Entry 6LOO (X-ray diffraction, 1.99 A resolution); this record covers chains A and B.

Chain A (and B):
Molecule: Tetraprenyl-beta-curcumene synthase
Organism: Bacillus alcalophilus ATCC 27647
Notes: chain B of this document is another copy of the same molecule, construct and numbering; everything in this record applies to it too
UniProtKB: A0A094YZ24 (A0A094YZ24_BACAO); numbering as in UniProt (aligned over 1-351)
Chain sequence (354 residues; row label = number of the first residue in the row; numbers below 1 keep their minus sign (Gly-2 is residue -2)):
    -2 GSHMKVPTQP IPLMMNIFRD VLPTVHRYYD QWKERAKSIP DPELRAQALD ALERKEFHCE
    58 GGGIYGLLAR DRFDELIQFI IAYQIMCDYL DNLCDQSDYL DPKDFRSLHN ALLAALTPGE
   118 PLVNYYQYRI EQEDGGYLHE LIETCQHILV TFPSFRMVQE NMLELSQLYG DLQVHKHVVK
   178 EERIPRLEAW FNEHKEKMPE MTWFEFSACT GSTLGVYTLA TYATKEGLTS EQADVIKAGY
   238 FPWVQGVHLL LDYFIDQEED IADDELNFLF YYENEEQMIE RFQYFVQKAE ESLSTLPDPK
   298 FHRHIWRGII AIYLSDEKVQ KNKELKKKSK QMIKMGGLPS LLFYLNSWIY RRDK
Not modelled in the structure: -2 to 1, 349-351
Construct notes: expression tag (-2 to 0)
Small-molecule neighbours: ELR / ELU: Arg51, Lys52, Phe54, His55, Gly58, Gly59, Ile61, Tyr62, Gln81, Asp85, Asp88, Asn89, Asp92, Tyr166, Gly208, Ser209, Thr210, Leu211, Tyr214, His245, Leu246, Asp249, Asp253, Ile302, Ile306, Ile309, Tyr310
What the authors report for this chain:
  - binding site for the ligand ELR: Asp85, Asp88, Asp92, Gly208, His245, Asp249, Asp253
  - conformationally variable residues: Ile306
  - mutagenesis - H55F, H55L, D85N, N89A, N89D, H245F, H245L: decreased catalytic activity
  - mutagenesis - D92N: unchanged catalytic activity on the minor product 12
  - mutagenesis - H55L, D85N, H245L: abolished catalytic activity on 12

Interface between chain A and chain B:
Pairs across the interface (29; chain A residue first):
  Ile8(A) with Gly334(B); Leu338(B)
  Met11(A) with Leu338(B), hydrophobic
  Met12(A) with Leu338(B); Tyr341(B), hydrophobic
  Phe15(A) with Tyr341(B); Leu342(B), hydrophobic; Trp345(B), hydrophobic
  Arg16(A) with Tyr341(B)
  Leu19(A) with Trp345(B)
  Pro20(A) with Trp345(B)
  His23(A) with Trp345(B)
  Gly333(A) with Ile8(B)
  Gly334(A) with Ile8(B)
  Leu335(A) with Ile8(B)
  Ser337(A) with Met12(B)
  Leu338(A) with Ile8(B); Met11(B); Met12(B)
  Tyr341(A) with Phe15(B), hydrophobic; Arg16(B)
  Leu342(A) with Phe15(B), hydrophobic
  Trp345(A) with Phe15(B), hydrophobic; Leu19(B); Pro20(B); His23(B); Glu57(B)
  Ile346(A) with Ile346(B), hydrophobic
  Arg348(A) with His23(B)
Other interface residues (no listed pair), chain A (19 interface residues in all): Glu57
Other interface residues (no listed pair), chain B (18 interface residues in all): Leu335, Ser337, Arg348

In short:
Chain A and chain B form an interface of 19 and 18 residues respectively. Bound to chain A: ELR / ELU. The
paper reports a binding site for the ligand ELR at Asp85(A), Asp88(A) and Asp92(A) among others; H55F, H55L
and D85N of chain A, among others, reduce catalytic activity; 8 substitutions were tested in all.
Both chains are Tetraprenyl-beta-curcumene synthase (Bacillus alcalophilus ATCC 27647). Entry 6LOO (Crystal
Structure of Class IB terpene synthase bound with geranylcitronellyl diphosphate) was determined by X-ray
diffraction, deposited together with 6LOP.
